7APK - chains m and o of the 30 polymer chains in the assembly; structure by electron microscopy, 3.30 A resolution.

== Chain m ==
Protein: THO complex subunit 5 homolog
From: Homo sapiens
UniProt: Q13769 (THOC5_HUMAN); numbering as in UniProt (aligned over 1-683)
Chain sequence (683 residues; row label = number of the first residue in the row):
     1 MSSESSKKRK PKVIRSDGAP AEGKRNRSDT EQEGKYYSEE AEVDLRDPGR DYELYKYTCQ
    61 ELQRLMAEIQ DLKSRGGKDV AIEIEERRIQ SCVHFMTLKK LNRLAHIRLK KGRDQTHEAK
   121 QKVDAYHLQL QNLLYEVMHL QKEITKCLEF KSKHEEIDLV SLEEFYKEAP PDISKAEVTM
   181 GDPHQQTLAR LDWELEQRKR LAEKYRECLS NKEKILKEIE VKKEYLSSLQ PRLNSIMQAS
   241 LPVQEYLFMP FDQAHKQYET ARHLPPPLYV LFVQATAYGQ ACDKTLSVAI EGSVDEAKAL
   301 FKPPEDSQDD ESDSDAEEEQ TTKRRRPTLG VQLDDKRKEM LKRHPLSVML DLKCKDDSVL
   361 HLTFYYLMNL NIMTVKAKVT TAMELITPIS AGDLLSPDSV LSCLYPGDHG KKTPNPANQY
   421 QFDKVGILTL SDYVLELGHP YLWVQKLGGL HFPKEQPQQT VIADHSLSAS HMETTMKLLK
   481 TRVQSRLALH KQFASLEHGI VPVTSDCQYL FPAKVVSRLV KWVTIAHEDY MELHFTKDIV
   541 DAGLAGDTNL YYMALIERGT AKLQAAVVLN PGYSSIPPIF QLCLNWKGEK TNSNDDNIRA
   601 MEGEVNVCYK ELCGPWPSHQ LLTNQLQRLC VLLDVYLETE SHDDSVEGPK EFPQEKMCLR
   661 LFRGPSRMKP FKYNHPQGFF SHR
Unresolved in the structure: 1-46, 74-79, 152-157, 180-181, 241-242, 249-256, 300-333, 428-429, 458-469, 643-658
Differences from the reference sequence: conflict Ile525 (Val in Q13769), Ile579 (Val in Q13769)
Swiss-Prot annotation at these positions:
  - motif: Lys7 to Lys10 (Nuclear localization signal)
  - modified residue: Ser2 (N-acetylserine), Ser5 (Phosphoserine), Ser6 (Phosphoserine), Tyr225 (Phosphotyrosine), Ser307 (Phosphoserine), Ser312 (Phosphoserine), Ser314 (Phosphoserine), Thr328 (Phosphothreonine)
  - cross-link: Lys153 (Glycyl lysine isopeptide (Lys-Gly) (interchain with G-Cter in SUMO2))
  - natural variant: Thr380 (T380K: In a breast cancer sample), Gly499 (G499S: In a breast cancer sample), Ile525 (V525I: this construct carries the variant), Ile579 (V579I: this construct carries the variant)
  - mutagenesis: Tyr225 (Y225F: Impairs mRNA binding, enhances CXCL12-dependent cell migration)

== Chain o ==
Protein: THO complex subunit 7 homolog
From: Homo sapiens
UniProt: Q6I9Y2 (THOC7_HUMAN); residues 1-204 here = UniProt positions 1-204
Chain sequence (204 residues; row label = number of the first residue in the row):
     1 MGAVTDDEVI RKRLLIDGDG AGDDRRINLL VKSFIKWCNS GSQEEGYSQY QRMLSTLSQC
    61 EFSMGKTLLV YDMNLREMEN YEKIYKEIEC SIAGAHEKIA ECKKQILQAK RIRKNRQEYD
   121 ALAKVIQHHP DRHETLKELE ALGKELEHLS HIKESVEDKL ELRRKQFHVL LSTIHELQQT
   181 LENDEKLSEV EEAQEASMET DPKP
Unresolved in the structure: 1-20, 40-45, 182-204
Swiss-Prot annotation at these positions:
  - modified residue: Gly2 (N-acetylglycine), Thr5 (Phosphothreonine), Lys36 (N6-acetyllysine)

== How chain m and chain o interact ==
Contacting residue pairs (71; chain m residue first):
  Pro48(m) - Leu68(o)
  Tyr52(m) - Glu61(o)
  Tyr52(m) - Met64(o)
  Tyr52(m) - Gly65(o)
  Tyr52(m) - Leu68(o)  hydrophobic
  Tyr55(m) - Cys60(o)  hydrogen bond (side chain-backbone)
  Tyr55(m) - Glu61(o)
  Tyr55(m) - Met64(o)  hydrophobic
  Cys59(m) - Leu57(o)  hydrophobic
  Cys59(m) - Glu61(o)
  Met66(m) - Tyr50(o)
  Met66(m) - Leu54(o)  hydrophobic
  Ala67(m) - Tyr50(o)
  Gln70(m) - Tyr50(o)
  Phe95(m) - Leu30(o)  hydrophobic
  Lys99(m) - Ile27(o)
  Ala105(m) - Met64(o)  hydrophobic
  Arg108(m) - Tyr71(o)
  Leu109(m) - Val70(o)  hydrophobic
  Gln115(m) - Met78(o)
  Thr116(m) - Asn74(o)
  Thr116(m) - Met78(o)
  Thr116(m) - Tyr81(o)
  Lys120(m) - Tyr81(o)
  Val123(m) - Tyr81(o)
  Tyr126(m) - Tyr85(o)  hydrophobic
  Tyr126(m) - Ile88(o)  hydrophobic
  Tyr126(m) - Glu89(o)
  Tyr126(m) - Ile92(o)  hydrophobic
  Leu130(m) - Ile88(o)  hydrophobic
  Leu130(m) - Ser91(o)
  Leu130(m) - Ile92(o)  hydrophobic
  Leu133(m) - Ile92(o)  hydrophobic
  Leu133(m) - His96(o)
  Glu136(m) - Ile99(o)
  Val137(m) - Ala95(o)
  Val137(m) - Ile99(o)  hydrophobic
  Glu143(m) - Ile106(o)
  Ile144(m) - Gln105(o)
  Ile144(m) - Ile106(o)
  Cys147(m) - Lys110(o)
  Leu148(m) - Ala109(o)  hydrophobic
  Phe150(m) - Arg116(o)
  Lys151(m) - Asp120(o)
  Leu159(m) - Arg132(o)  hydrogen bond (backbone-side chain)
  Val160(m) - Arg132(o)
  His184(m) - Asn115(o)  hydrogen bond
  His184(m) - Glu118(o)  salt bridge
  His184(m) - Tyr119(o)  hydrogen bond
  Thr187(m) - Tyr119(o)  hydrogen bond
  Leu188(m) - Glu118(o)
  Leu188(m) - Tyr119(o)  hydrophobic
  Leu188(m) - Leu122(o)  hydrophobic
  Leu191(m) - Leu122(o)  hydrophobic
  Leu191(m) - Ile126(o)
  Leu195(m) - Val125(o)  hydrophobic
  Leu195(m) - Ile126(o)  hydrophobic
  Gln197(m) - Arg132(o)
  Arg198(m) - Ile126(o)  hydrogen bond (side chain-backbone)
  Arg198(m) - His129(o)
  Arg198(m) - Pro130(o)  hydrogen bond (side chain-backbone)
  Leu201(m) - Thr135(o)
  Leu201(m) - Leu136(o)  hydrophobic
  Leu201(m) - Leu139(o)  hydrophobic
  Tyr205(m) - Glu138(o)
  Tyr205(m) - Leu139(o)  hydrophobic
  Ile215(m) - Leu149(o)  hydrophobic
  Tyr269(m) - Lys165(o)
  Tyr269(m) - Val169(o)  hydrophobic
  Val270(m) - Val169(o)  hydrophobic
  Val270(m) - Ser172(o)
Also at the interface, not in a pair above, chain m (57 interface residues in all): Asp51, Leu62, Gln63, Leu101, Asn102, His106, Gly112, Arg113, Ala119, His127, Leu140, Lys204, Cys208, Lys222, Pro266, His471
Also at the interface, not in a pair above, chain o (62 interface residues in all): Ala21, Asp23, Val31, Phe34, Met53, Thr67, Ile84, Lys98, Cys102, Arg113, Asp131, Leu142, Val156, Gln166, His168, Gln179

== In short ==
57 residues of chain m and 62 residues of chain o are in contact; the contacts include 7 hydrogen bonds and 1
salt bridge. Among the polar pairs are His184(m)-Glu118(o), Tyr55(m)-Cys60(o) and Leu159(m)-Arg132(o). From
UniProt: one mutagenesis site on chain m.
Here chain m is THO complex subunit 5 homolog and chain o is THO complex subunit 7 homolog, both from Homo
sapiens. Entry 7APK (Structure of the human THO - UAP56 complex) was determined by electron microscopy.
